Entry 7K0N (electron microscopy, 3.10 A resolution); this record covers chains A and H of the 8 polymer chains in the assembly.

[Chain A]
Name: Serine palmitoyltransferase 1
Organism: Homo sapiens
Notes: EC 2.3.1.50
UniProt: O15269 (SPTC1_HUMAN); residue numbers follow UniProt; this construct covers 1-473
Chain sequence (473 residues; each row starts with the number of its first residue):
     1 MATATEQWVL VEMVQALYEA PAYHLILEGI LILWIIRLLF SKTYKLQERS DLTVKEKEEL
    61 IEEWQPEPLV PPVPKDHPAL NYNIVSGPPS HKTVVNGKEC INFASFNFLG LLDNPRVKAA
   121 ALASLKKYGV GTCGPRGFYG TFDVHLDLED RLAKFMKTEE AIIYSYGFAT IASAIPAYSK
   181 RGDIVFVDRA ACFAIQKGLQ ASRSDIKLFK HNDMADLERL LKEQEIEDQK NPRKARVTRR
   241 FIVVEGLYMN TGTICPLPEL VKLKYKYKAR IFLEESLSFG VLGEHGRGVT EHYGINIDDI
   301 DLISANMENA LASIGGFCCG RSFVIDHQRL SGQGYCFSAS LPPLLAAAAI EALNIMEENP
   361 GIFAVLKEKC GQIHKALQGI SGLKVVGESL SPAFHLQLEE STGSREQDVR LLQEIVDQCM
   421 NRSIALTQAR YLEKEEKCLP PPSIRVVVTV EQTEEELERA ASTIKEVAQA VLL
Unresolved in the structure: 1-9
UniProt features mapped onto this chain:
  - modified residue: Tyr-164 (Phosphotyrosine)
  - natural variant: Ala-20 (A20S: In ALS27), Tyr-23 (Y23F: In ALS27), Leu-38 (L38R: In ALS27; uncertain significance), Leu-39 (deletion: In ALS27), Phe-40 to Ser-41 (deletion: In ALS27), Cys-133 (C133W: In HSAN1A; C133Y: In HSAN1A), Val-144 (V144D: In HSAN1A), Arg-239 (R239W: In a breast cancer sample), Ala-310 (A310G: Found in a patient with HSAN1A; uncertain significance), Ser-331 (S331F: In HSAN1A; S331Y: In ALS27 and HSAN1A), Ala-352 (A352V: In HSAN1A), Gly-387 (G387A: Does not affect catalytic activity towards serine)
  - mutagenesis: Phe-138 (F138A: Decreased catalytic activity with L-serine and palmitoyl-CoA as substrates), Tyr-164 (Y164F: Increased serine palmitoyltransferase activity and sphingolipid content), Phe-337 (F337A: Strongly decreased catalytic activity with L-serine and palmitoyl-CoA as substrates), Ser-338 (S338A: Decreased catalytic activity with L-serine and palmitoyl-CoA as substrates)
From the paper describing this entry:
  - post-translational modification sites: Tyr-164 (citing earlier work)
  - disease-associated variants - A20S, S331F, S331Y: decreased binding to ORM1-like protein 3 (chain H) (proposed by the authors, not directly observed)
  - disease-associated variants - A20S, S331F, S331Y (proposed by the authors, not directly observed)

[Chain H]
Name: ORM1-like protein 3
Organism: Homo sapiens
UniProt: Q8N138 (ORML3_HUMAN); residues 1-153 here = UniProt positions 1-153
Chain sequence (153 residues; each row starts with the number of its first residue):
     1 MNVGTAHSEV NPNTRVMNSR GIWLSYVLAI GLLHIVLLSI PFVSVPVVWT LTNLIHNMGM
    61 YIFLHTVKGT PFETPDQGKA RLLTHWEQMD YGVQFTASRK FLTITPIVLY FLTSFYTKYD
   121 QIHFVLNTVS LMSVLIPKLP QLHGVRIFGI NKY
UniProt features mapped onto this chain:
  - region: Met-1 to Met-17 (Important for ceramide level-sensing)
  - modified residue: Pro-137 (Hydroxyproline)
  - mutagenesis: Asn-2 to Met-17 (Impaired negative regulation of SPT complex activity in the presence of ceramides), Asn-2 to Ser-8 (Impaired negative regulation of SPT complex activity in the presence of ceramides), Asn-2 (Impaired negative regulation of SPT complex activity in the presence of ceramides), Asn-13 (N13A: Disrupted ceramide binding; impaired negative regulation of SPT complex activity in the presence of ceramides; in the absence of ceramides, reduced affinity of SPT complex towards palmitoyl-CoA), Val-16 (V16R: Impaired negative regulation of SPT complex activity in the presence of ceramides), Ile-22 (I22R: Impaired negative regulation of SPT complex activity in the presence of ceramides), Phe-63 (F63P: Impaired negative regulation of SPT complex activity in the presence of ceramides; F63R: Impaired negative regulation of SPT complex activity in the presence of ceramides), His-85 (H85A: No effect on the negative regulation of SPT complex activity in the presence of ceramides), Pro-137 (P137A: Increased protein levels; decreased ubiquitination; increased negative regulation of SPT complex activity)

[How chain A and chain H interact]
Pairs across the interface - 35 pairs, chain A then chain H:
  Ala-20(A) with Tyr-119(H), hydrophobic
  Pro-21(A) with Tyr-119(H)
  Tyr-23(A) with Gln-121(H); Phe-124(H), hydrophobic
  His-24(A) with Tyr-110(H); Ser-114(H); Tyr-119(H); Phe-124(H)
  Leu-27(A) with Tyr-110(H); Phe-124(H), hydrophobic; Thr-128(H)
  Glu-28(A) with Phe-111(H); Ser-114(H)
  Leu-31(A) with Tyr-110(H), hydrophobic; Phe-111(H), hydrophobic; Leu-131(H), hydrophobic
  Ile-32(A) with Phe-111(H), hydrophobic
  Trp-34(A) with Leu-139(H), hydrophobic
  Ile-35(A) with Ile-107(H), hydrophobic
  Leu-38(A) with Phe-95(H), hydrophobic; Lys-100(H); Thr-103(H)
  Leu-39(A) with Lys-100(H); Ile-104(H), hydrophobic
  Ser-41(A) with Phe-95(H); Lys-100(H)
  Lys-42(A) with Lys-100(H)
  Thr-43(A) with Phe-95(H)
  Tyr-44(A) with Phe-95(H); Thr-96(H); Lys-100(H)
  Lys-45(A) with Gln-94(H), hydrogen bond (backbone-backbone)
  Gln-47(A) with Gln-94(H), hydrogen bond; Pro-140(H); His-143(H)
Also at the interface, not in a pair above, chain A (21 interface residues in all): Ala-16, Leu-17, Leu-46
Also at the interface, not in a pair above, chain H (22 interface residues in all): Gly-92, Val-93, Ala-97, Met-132

[In short]
Chain A and chain H form an interface of 21 and 22 residues respectively; the contacts include 2 hydrogen
bonds. Polar pairs include Gln-47(A)/Gln-94(H) and Lys-45(A)/Gln-94(H). From the paper: A20S, S331F and S331Y
of chain A reduce binding to ORM1-like protein 3 (chain H); a modification site at Tyr-164(A).
Here chain A is Serine palmitoyltransferase 1 and chain H is ORM1-like protein 3, both from Homo sapiens.
Entry 7K0N (Human serine palmitoyltransferase complex SPTLC1/SPLTC2/ssSPTa/ORMDL3, class 2) was determined by
electron microscopy, deposited together with 7K0I, 7K0J, 7K0K, 7K0L, 7K0M, 7K0O, 7K0P and 7K0Q.
